PDB entry 9D4A | electron microscopy, 2.61 A resolution | chains J and N of the 12 polymer chains in the assembly

Chain J (and N):
Protein: Fatty acid synthase subunit alpha
Organism: Saccharomyces cerevisiae
Notes: EC 2.3.1.86, 1.1.1.100, 2.3.1.41; chain N of this document is another copy of the same molecule, construct and numbering; everything in this record applies to it too
Reference sequence: P19097 (FAS2_YEAST); residues 1-1887 here = UniProt positions 1-1887
Chain sequence (1887 residues; each row starts with the number of its first residue):
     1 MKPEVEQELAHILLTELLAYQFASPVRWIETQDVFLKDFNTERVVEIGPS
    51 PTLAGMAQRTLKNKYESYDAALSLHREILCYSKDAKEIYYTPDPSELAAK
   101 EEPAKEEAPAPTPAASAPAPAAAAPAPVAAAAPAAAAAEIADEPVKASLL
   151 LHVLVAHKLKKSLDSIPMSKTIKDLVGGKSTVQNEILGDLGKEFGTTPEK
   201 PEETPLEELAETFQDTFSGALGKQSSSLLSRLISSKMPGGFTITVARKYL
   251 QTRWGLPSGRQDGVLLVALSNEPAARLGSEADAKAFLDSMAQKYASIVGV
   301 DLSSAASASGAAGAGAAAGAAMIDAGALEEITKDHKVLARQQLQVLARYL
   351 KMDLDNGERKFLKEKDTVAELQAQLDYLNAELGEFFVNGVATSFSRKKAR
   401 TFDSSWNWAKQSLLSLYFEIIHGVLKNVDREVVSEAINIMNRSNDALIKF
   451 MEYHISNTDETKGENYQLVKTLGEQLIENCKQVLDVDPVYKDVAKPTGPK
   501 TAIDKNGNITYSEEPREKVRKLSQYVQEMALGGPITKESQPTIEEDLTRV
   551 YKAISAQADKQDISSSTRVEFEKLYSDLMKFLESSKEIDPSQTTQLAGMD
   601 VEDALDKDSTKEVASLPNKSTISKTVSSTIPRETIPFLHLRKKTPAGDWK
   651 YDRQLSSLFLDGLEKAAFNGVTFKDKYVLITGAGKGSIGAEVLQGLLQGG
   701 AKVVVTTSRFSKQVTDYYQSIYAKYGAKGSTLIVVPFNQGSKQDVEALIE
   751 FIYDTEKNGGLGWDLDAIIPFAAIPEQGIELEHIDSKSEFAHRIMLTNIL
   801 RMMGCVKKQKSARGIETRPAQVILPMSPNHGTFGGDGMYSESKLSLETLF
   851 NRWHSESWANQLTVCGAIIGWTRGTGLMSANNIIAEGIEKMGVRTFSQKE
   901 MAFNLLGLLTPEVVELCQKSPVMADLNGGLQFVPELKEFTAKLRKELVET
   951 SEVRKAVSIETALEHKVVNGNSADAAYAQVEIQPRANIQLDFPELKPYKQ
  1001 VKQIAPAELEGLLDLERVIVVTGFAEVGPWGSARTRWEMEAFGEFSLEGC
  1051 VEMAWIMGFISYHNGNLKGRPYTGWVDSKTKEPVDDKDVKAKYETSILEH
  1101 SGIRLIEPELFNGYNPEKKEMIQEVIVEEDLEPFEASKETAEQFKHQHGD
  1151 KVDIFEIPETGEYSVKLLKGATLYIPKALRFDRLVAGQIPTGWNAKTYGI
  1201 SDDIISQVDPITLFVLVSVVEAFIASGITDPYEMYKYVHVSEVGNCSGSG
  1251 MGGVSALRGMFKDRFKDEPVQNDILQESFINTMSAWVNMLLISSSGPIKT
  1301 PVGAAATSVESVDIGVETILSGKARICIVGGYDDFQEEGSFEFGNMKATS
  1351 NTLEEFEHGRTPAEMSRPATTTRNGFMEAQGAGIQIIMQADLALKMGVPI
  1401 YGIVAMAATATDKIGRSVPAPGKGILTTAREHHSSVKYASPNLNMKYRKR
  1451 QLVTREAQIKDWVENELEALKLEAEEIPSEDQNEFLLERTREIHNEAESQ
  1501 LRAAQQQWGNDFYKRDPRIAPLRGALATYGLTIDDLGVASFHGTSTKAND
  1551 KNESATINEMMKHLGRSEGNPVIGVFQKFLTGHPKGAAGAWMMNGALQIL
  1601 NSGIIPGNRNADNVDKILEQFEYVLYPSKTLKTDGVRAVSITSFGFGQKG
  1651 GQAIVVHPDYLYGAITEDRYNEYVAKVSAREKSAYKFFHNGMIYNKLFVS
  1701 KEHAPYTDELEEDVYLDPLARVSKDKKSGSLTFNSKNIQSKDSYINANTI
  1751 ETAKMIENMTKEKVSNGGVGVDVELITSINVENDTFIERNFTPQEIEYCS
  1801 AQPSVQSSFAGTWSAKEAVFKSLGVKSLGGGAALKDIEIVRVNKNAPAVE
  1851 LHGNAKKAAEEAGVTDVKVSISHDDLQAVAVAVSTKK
Disordered / not traced: 95-328, 540-622, 875-879, 972-978, 1745-1887
Construct notes: variant Ala1305 (Cys in P19097)
Ligand contacts: octanoyl-CoA (SXO; S-[2-({N-[(2S)-2-hydroxy-3,3-dimethyl-4-(phosphonooxy)butanoyl]-beta-alanyl}amino)ethyl] octanethioate): Leu413, Leu416, Tyr417, Ile420, Arg430, Val432, Val433, Ala436, Ile437, Met440, Ile455, Val469, Leu472, Gly473, Gln475, Leu476, Asn479, Lys491, Val493, Arg520, Lys521
Curated features (UniProtKB/Swiss-Prot):
  - active site (For beta-ketoacyl synthase activity): His1542, His1583
  - binding site (acetyl-CoA): Asp1772 to Glu1774, Tyr1798, Ser1808, Glu1817 to Ser1827, Arg1841 to Lys1844, Ile1871 to His1873
  - binding site (Mg(2+)): Asp1772, Val1773, Glu1774, Ser1872, His1873
  - modified residue: Ser50 (Phosphoserine), Ser180 (O-(pantetheine 4'-phosphoryl)serine), Ser523 (Phosphoserine), Ser958 (Phosphoserine), Ser1440 (Phosphoserine)
  - cross-link: Lys37 (Glycyl lysine isopeptide (Lys-Gly) (interchain with G-Cter in ubiquitin))
  - mutagenesis: Gly1250 (G1250S: Cerulenin-resistance), Val1769 (V1769D: Does not affect oligomerization; when associated with S-1771 and L-1773 or S-1771; L-1773; S-1879 and E-1881), Gly1770 (G1770D: Loss of transferase activity), Val1771 (V1771S: Does not affect oligomerization but lacks transferase activity; when associated with D-1769 and L-1773 or D-1769; L-1773; S-1879 and E-1881), Asp1772 (D1772S: Loss of transferase activity; when associated with S-1774), Val1773 (V1773L: Does not affect oligomerization but lacks transferase activity; when associated with D-1769 and S-1771 or D-1769; S-1771; S-1879 and E-1881), Glu1774 (E1774S: Loss of transferase activity; when associated with S-1772), Arg1841 (R1841A: Loss off transferase activity), Val1879 (V1879S: Does not affect oligomerization but lacks transferase activity; when associated with D-1769; S-1771; L-1773 and E-1881), Val1881 (V1881E: Does not affect oligomerization but lacks transferase activity; when associated with D-1769; S-1771; L-1773 and S-1879)

Chain J / chain N interface:
Contacting residue pairs (368; chain J residue first):
  Glu1117(J) - His1146(N)  hydrogen bond (backbone-side chain)
  Lys1118(J) - His1146(N)
  Lys1118(J) - Gln1147(N)  hydrogen bond (side chain-backbone)
  Glu1120(J) - Gln1147(N)
  Glu1120(J) - Phe1265(N)
  Met1121(J) - Arg1264(N)
  Met1121(J) - Phe1265(N)
  Met1121(J) - Asp1267(N)
  Ile1122(J) - Ile1122(N)  hydrophobic
  Ile1122(J) - Tyr1174(N)  hydrophobic
  Ile1122(J) - Phe1265(N)  hydrogen bond (backbone-backbone)
  Ile1122(J) - Lys1266(N)
  Gln1123(J) - Thr1140(N)
  Gln1123(J) - Phe1144(N)
  Glu1128(J) - Pro1133(N)
  Glu1128(J) - Phe1134(N)
  Glu1129(J) - Glu1132(N)
  Glu1132(J) - Glu1129(N)
  Pro1133(J) - Glu1128(N)
  Phe1134(J) - Glu1128(N)
  Phe1134(J) - Ile1175(N)  hydrophobic
  Thr1140(J) - Gln1123(N)
  Gln1143(J) - Lys1177(N)
  Gln1143(J) - Ala1178(N)  hydrogen bond (backbone-backbone)
  Gln1143(J) - Leu1179(N)
  Phe1144(J) - Gln1123(N)
  Phe1144(J) - Ile1175(N)  hydrophobic
  Phe1144(J) - Pro1176(N)
  Phe1144(J) - Lys1177(N)
  His1146(J) - Glu1117(N)  hydrogen bond (side chain-backbone)
  His1146(J) - Lys1118(N)
  His1146(J) - Ala1178(N)
  His1146(J) - Arg1180(N)  hydrogen bond
  Gln1147(J) - Lys1118(N)  hydrogen bond (backbone-side chain)
  Gln1147(J) - Glu1120(N)
  Gln1147(J) - Pro1176(N)
  Gln1147(J) - Lys1177(N)
  Gln1147(J) - Ala1178(N)
  His1148(J) - Ile1175(N)
  His1148(J) - Pro1176(N)  hydrogen bond (side chain-backbone)
  Leu1167(J) - Ile1175(N)  hydrophobic
  Thr1172(J) - Pro1176(N)
  Leu1173(J) - Leu1173(N)  hydrophobic
  Leu1173(J) - Tyr1174(N)
  Tyr1174(J) - Ile1122(N)  hydrophobic
  Tyr1174(J) - Leu1173(N)
  Tyr1174(J) - Tyr1174(N)  hydrogen bond (backbone-backbone)
  Tyr1174(J) - Pro1176(N)  hydrophobic
  Tyr1174(J) - Lys1266(N)
  Tyr1174(J) - Glu1268(N)
  Ile1175(J) - Phe1134(N)  hydrophobic
  Ile1175(J) - Phe1144(N)  hydrophobic
  Ile1175(J) - His1148(N)
  Ile1175(J) - Leu1167(N)  hydrophobic
  Pro1176(J) - Phe1144(N)
  Pro1176(J) - Gln1147(N)
  Pro1176(J) - His1148(N)  hydrogen bond (backbone-side chain)
  Pro1176(J) - Thr1172(N)
  Pro1176(J) - Tyr1174(N)  hydrophobic
  Lys1177(J) - Gln1143(N)
  Lys1177(J) - Phe1144(N)
  Lys1177(J) - Gln1147(N)
  Lys1177(J) - Asp1267(N)  salt bridge
  Ala1178(J) - Gln1143(N)  hydrogen bond (backbone-backbone)
  Ala1178(J) - His1146(N)
  Ala1178(J) - Gln1147(N)
  Leu1179(J) - Gln1143(N)
  Arg1180(J) - His1146(N)
  Tyr1232(J) - Ile1414(N)
  His1239(J) - Arg1430(N)
  Ser1241(J) - Thr1427(N)
  Ser1241(J) - Arg1430(N)  hydrogen bond
  Met1251(J) - Phe1279(N)  hydrophobic
  Val1254(J) - Phe1261(N)
  Leu1257(J) - Leu1257(N)  hydrophobic
  Leu1257(J) - Phe1261(N)  hydrophobic
  Arg1258(J) - Phe1261(N)
  Met1260(J) - Glu1342(N)
  Phe1261(J) - Val1254(N)
  Phe1261(J) - Leu1257(N)  hydrophobic
  Phe1261(J) - Arg1258(N)
  Phe1261(J) - Phe1261(N)  hydrophobic
  Phe1261(J) - Lys1262(N)
  Phe1261(J) - Glu1338(N)
  Lys1262(J) - Phe1261(N)
  Lys1262(J) - Phe1265(N)
  Arg1264(J) - Met1121(N)
  Arg1264(J) - Phe1341(N)
  Arg1264(J) - Glu1342(N)  salt bridge
  Arg1264(J) - Asn1345(N)
  Phe1265(J) - Glu1120(N)
  Phe1265(J) - Met1121(N)
  Phe1265(J) - Ile1122(N)  hydrogen bond (backbone-backbone)
  Phe1265(J) - Lys1262(N)
  Lys1266(J) - Ile1122(N)
  Lys1266(J) - Tyr1174(N)
  Asp1267(J) - Met1121(N)
  Asp1267(J) - Lys1177(N)  salt bridge
  Asn1272(J) - Glu1342(N)
  Asn1272(J) - Asn1345(N)
  Asn1272(J) - Met1346(N)
  Ile1274(J) - Glu1342(N)
  Leu1275(J) - Met1251(N)  hydrophobic
  Leu1275(J) - Gly1339(N)
  Leu1275(J) - Glu1342(N)
  Leu1275(J) - Phe1343(N)  hydrophobic
  Leu1275(J) - Met1346(N)  hydrophobic
  Gln1276(J) - Met1346(N)
  Gln1276(J) - Val1418(N)
  Ser1278(J) - Met1251(N)
  Phe1279(J) - Met1251(N)  hydrophobic
  Phe1279(J) - Phe1646(N)  hydrophobic
  Ile1280(J) - Ile1280(N)  hydrophobic
  Ile1280(J) - Val1302(N)  hydrophobic
  Asn1281(J) - Val1302(N)
  Asn1281(J) - Gly1303(N)
  Asn1281(J) - Ala1304(N)
  Asn1281(J) - Phe1646(N)  hydrogen bond (side chain-backbone)
  Asn1281(J) - Lys1649(N)
  Ala1285(J) - Gly1647(N)
  Trp1286(J) - Val1418(N)
  Asn1288(J) - Thr1411(N)  hydrogen bond
  Asn1288(J) - Ile1414(N)
  Asn1288(J) - Gln1648(N)  hydrogen bond
  Met1289(J) - Lys1413(N)
  Met1289(J) - Ile1414(N)
  Met1289(J) - Gly1415(N)  hydrogen bond (backbone-backbone)
  Met1289(J) - Arg1416(N)  hydrogen bond (backbone-side chain)
  Met1289(J) - Ser1417(N)
  Met1289(J) - Val1418(N)  hydrophobic
  Met1289(J) - Gln1648(N)
  Leu1290(J) - Arg1416(N)
  Ser1293(J) - Lys1413(N)
  Ser1293(J) - Ile1414(N)  hydrogen bond (side chain-backbone)
  Ser1294(J) - Thr1411(N)  hydrogen bond (backbone-side chain)
  Ser1295(J) - Ala1410(N)
  Ser1295(J) - Thr1411(N)  hydrogen bond (side chain-backbone)
  Ser1295(J) - Asp1412(N)  hydrogen bond (side chain-backbone)
  Ser1295(J) - Gly1424(N)
  Ser1295(J) - Thr1427(N)
  Gly1296(J) - Thr1409(N)
  Gly1296(J) - Ala1410(N)
  Gly1296(J) - Thr1411(N)  hydrogen bond (backbone-backbone)
  Pro1297(J) - Thr1409(N)
  Ile1298(J) - Glu1310(N)
  Ile1298(J) - Thr1409(N)  hydrogen bond (backbone-side chain)
  Ile1298(J) - Ala1410(N)
  Ile1298(J) - Thr1411(N)
  Ile1298(J) - Lys1649(N)
  Lys1299(J) - Glu1310(N)
  Lys1299(J) - Asp1313(N)  salt bridge
  Lys1299(J) - Ile1314(N)
  Lys1299(J) - Glu1317(N)
  Lys1299(J) - Thr1409(N)
  Thr1300(J) - Thr1300(N)
  Thr1300(J) - Pro1301(N)
  Thr1300(J) - Val1302(N)  hydrogen bond (backbone-backbone)
  Thr1300(J) - Glu1310(N)  hydrogen bond (backbone-side chain)
  Thr1300(J) - Lys1649(N)  hydrogen bond
  Pro1301(J) - Thr1300(N)
  Val1302(J) - Ile1280(N)  hydrophobic
  Val1302(J) - Asn1281(N)
  Val1302(J) - Thr1300(N)  hydrogen bond (backbone-backbone)
  Val1302(J) - Val1302(N)  hydrophobic
  Gly1303(J) - Asn1281(N)
  Glu1310(J) - Ile1298(N)
  Glu1310(J) - Lys1299(N)
  Glu1310(J) - Thr1300(N)  hydrogen bond (side chain-backbone)
  Asp1313(J) - Lys1299(N)  salt bridge
  Asp1313(J) - Lys1323(N)  salt bridge
  Ile1314(J) - Lys1299(N)
  Glu1317(J) - Lys1299(N)  salt bridge
  Glu1317(J) - Glu1317(N)
  Glu1317(J) - Thr1318(N)
  Glu1317(J) - Ser1321(N)  hydrogen bond
  Glu1317(J) - Lys1323(N)
  Ser1321(J) - Glu1317(N)
  Lys1323(J) - Asp1313(N)  salt bridge
  Lys1323(J) - Glu1317(N)  salt bridge
  Lys1323(J) - Ala1407(N)  hydrogen bond (side chain-backbone)
  Glu1338(J) - Phe1261(N)
  Phe1341(J) - Arg1264(N)
  Glu1342(J) - Met1260(N)
  Glu1342(J) - Arg1264(N)  salt bridge
  Glu1342(J) - Asn1272(N)
  Glu1342(J) - Ile1274(N)
  Glu1342(J) - Leu1275(N)
  Phe1343(J) - Leu1275(N)  hydrophobic
  Asn1345(J) - Arg1264(N)
  Asn1345(J) - Asn1272(N)
  Met1346(J) - Asn1272(N)
  Met1346(J) - Asp1273(N)
  Met1346(J) - Leu1275(N)  hydrophobic
  Met1346(J) - Gln1276(N)
  Ala1407(J) - Lys1323(N)  hydrogen bond (backbone-side chain)
  Thr1409(J) - Gly1296(N)
  Thr1409(J) - Pro1297(N)
  Thr1409(J) - Ile1298(N)
  Thr1409(J) - Lys1299(N)
  Ala1410(J) - Ser1295(N)
  Ala1410(J) - Gly1296(N)
  Ala1410(J) - Ile1298(N)
  Thr1411(J) - Asn1288(N)  hydrogen bond
  Thr1411(J) - Ser1294(N)  hydrogen bond (side chain-backbone)
  Thr1411(J) - Ser1295(N)  hydrogen bond (backbone-side chain)
  Thr1411(J) - Gly1296(N)  hydrogen bond (backbone-backbone)
  Thr1411(J) - Ile1298(N)
  Asp1412(J) - Ser1294(N)
  Asp1412(J) - Ser1295(N)  hydrogen bond (backbone-side chain)
  Asp1412(J) - Tyr1706(N)  hydrogen bond (backbone-side chain)
  Asp1412(J) - Tyr1715(N)  hydrogen bond (backbone-side chain)
  Lys1413(J) - Met1289(N)
  Lys1413(J) - Tyr1706(N)
  Lys1413(J) - Asp1708(N)  salt bridge
  Lys1413(J) - Glu1711(N)  salt bridge
  Lys1413(J) - Tyr1715(N)
  Ile1414(J) - Tyr1232(N)
  Ile1414(J) - Asn1288(N)
  Ile1414(J) - Met1289(N)
  Ile1414(J) - Leu1290(N)
  Ile1414(J) - Leu1291(N)
  Ile1414(J) - Ser1293(N)
  Ile1414(J) - Lys1701(N)
  Gly1415(J) - Met1289(N)
  Arg1416(J) - Met1289(N)  hydrogen bond (side chain-backbone)
  Arg1416(J) - Leu1290(N)
  Arg1416(J) - Ser1700(N)  hydrogen bond
  Arg1416(J) - Lys1701(N)  hydrogen bond (side chain-backbone)
  Ser1417(J) - Met1289(N)
  Val1418(J) - Gln1276(N)
  Val1418(J) - Trp1286(N)
  Val1418(J) - Met1289(N)  hydrophobic
  Lys1423(J) - Glu1712(N)  salt bridge
  Lys1423(J) - Tyr1715(N)
  Gly1424(J) - Ser1295(N)
  Gly1424(J) - Tyr1715(N)
  Leu1426(J) - Glu1712(N)
  Leu1426(J) - Leu1716(N)  hydrophobic
  Thr1427(J) - Ser1241(N)
  Thr1427(J) - Ser1295(N)
  Thr1427(J) - Tyr1715(N)
  Ala1429(J) - Leu1716(N)
  Arg1430(J) - Ser1241(N)  hydrogen bond
  Arg1430(J) - Tyr1715(N)
  Arg1430(J) - Leu1716(N)
  Arg1430(J) - Pro1718(N)
  Glu1431(J) - Leu1716(N)  hydrogen bond (backbone-backbone)
  Glu1431(J) - Asp1717(N)
  Glu1431(J) - Pro1718(N)
  Glu1431(J) - Gln1739(N)  hydrogen bond (backbone-side chain)
  His1432(J) - Asp1717(N)  salt bridge
  His1432(J) - Pro1718(N)
  His1432(J) - Leu1719(N)
  His1432(J) - Gln1739(N)
  His1432(J) - Ser1740(N)  hydrogen bond (side chain-backbone)
  His1432(J) - Tyr1744(N)
  His1433(J) - Gln1739(N)  hydrogen bond (backbone-side chain)
  Ser1434(J) - Ser1740(N)
  Ser1434(J) - Lys1741(N)
  Ser1434(J) - Tyr1744(N)
  Ser1435(J) - Glu1488(N)
  Val1436(J) - Glu1488(N)  hydrogen bond (backbone-side chain)
  Lys1437(J) - Asp1481(N)
  Lys1437(J) - Glu1488(N)  hydrogen bond (backbone-side chain)
  Tyr1438(J) - Ile1477(N)  hydrophobic
  Tyr1438(J) - Asp1481(N)
  Tyr1438(J) - Phe1485(N)  hydrophobic
  Tyr1438(J) - Glu1488(N)  hydrogen bond (backbone-side chain)
  Ser1440(J) - Glu1492(N)
  Pro1441(J) - Arg1489(N)
  Asn1442(J) - Glu1492(N)
  Tyr1447(J) - Trp1462(N)
  Tyr1447(J) - Glu1466(N)  hydrogen bond
  Gln1451(J) - Trp1462(N)  hydrogen bond
  Gln1451(J) - Glu1466(N)
  Arg1455(J) - Arg1455(N)
  Gln1458(J) - Gln1458(N)
  Trp1462(J) - Tyr1447(N)
  Trp1462(J) - Gln1451(N)  hydrogen bond
  Trp1462(J) - Trp1508(N)  hydrophobic
  Glu1466(J) - Tyr1447(N)  hydrogen bond
  Glu1466(J) - Gln1451(N)
  Ile1477(J) - Tyr1438(N)  hydrophobic
  Asp1481(J) - Lys1437(N)
  Asp1481(J) - Tyr1438(N)
  Phe1485(J) - Tyr1438(N)  hydrophobic
  Glu1488(J) - Ser1435(N)
  Glu1488(J) - Val1436(N)  hydrogen bond (side chain-backbone)
  Glu1488(J) - Lys1437(N)  hydrogen bond (side chain-backbone)
  Glu1488(J) - Tyr1438(N)  hydrogen bond (side chain-backbone)
  Arg1489(J) - Pro1441(N)
  Glu1492(J) - Ser1440(N)
  Glu1492(J) - Asn1442(N)
  Glu1492(J) - Asp1516(N)
  Asn1495(J) - Arg1515(N)
  Asn1495(J) - Pro1517(N)
  Glu1496(J) - Gln1507(N)
  Ser1499(J) - Gln1507(N)  hydrogen bond
  Ser1499(J) - Arg1515(N)
  Gln1500(J) - Gln1507(N)
  Gln1500(J) - Trp1508(N)
  Arg1502(J) - Arg1515(N)
  Gln1506(J) - Gln1506(N)
  Gln1507(J) - Glu1496(N)
  Gln1507(J) - Ser1499(N)  hydrogen bond
  Gln1507(J) - Gln1500(N)
  Arg1515(J) - Glu1016(N)  salt bridge
  Arg1515(J) - Asn1495(N)
  Arg1515(J) - Ser1499(N)
  Arg1515(J) - Arg1502(N)
  Asp1516(J) - Glu1492(N)
  Pro1517(J) - Asn1495(N)
  Pro1517(J) - Pro1718(N)
  Pro1517(J) - Leu1719(N)  hydrophobic
  Arg1518(J) - Glu1488(N)  salt bridge
  Arg1518(J) - Glu1492(N)  salt bridge
  Arg1518(J) - Tyr1744(N)  hydrogen bond
  Glu1559(J) - Glu1712(N)
  Glu1559(J) - Leu1716(N)
  His1563(J) - Leu1716(N)
  His1563(J) - Gln1739(N)
  Phe1646(J) - Phe1279(N)  hydrophobic
  Phe1646(J) - Asn1281(N)  hydrogen bond (backbone-side chain)
  Gly1647(J) - Ala1285(N)
  Gln1648(J) - Asn1288(N)  hydrogen bond
  Gln1648(J) - Met1289(N)
  Lys1649(J) - Asn1281(N)
  Lys1649(J) - Ile1298(N)
  Lys1649(J) - Thr1300(N)  hydrogen bond
  Ser1700(J) - Arg1416(N)  hydrogen bond
  Lys1701(J) - Ile1414(N)
  Lys1701(J) - Arg1416(N)  hydrogen bond (backbone-side chain)
  Tyr1706(J) - Asp1412(N)  hydrogen bond (side chain-backbone)
  Tyr1706(J) - Lys1413(N)
  Asp1708(J) - Lys1413(N)  salt bridge
  Glu1711(J) - Lys1413(N)  salt bridge
  Glu1712(J) - Lys1423(N)  salt bridge
  Glu1712(J) - Leu1426(N)
  Glu1712(J) - Glu1559(N)
  Tyr1715(J) - Asp1412(N)  hydrogen bond (side chain-backbone)
  Tyr1715(J) - Lys1413(N)
  Tyr1715(J) - Lys1423(N)
  Tyr1715(J) - Gly1424(N)
  Tyr1715(J) - Thr1427(N)
  Tyr1715(J) - Arg1430(N)
  Leu1716(J) - Leu1426(N)  hydrophobic
  Leu1716(J) - Ala1429(N)
  Leu1716(J) - Arg1430(N)
  Leu1716(J) - Glu1431(N)  hydrogen bond (backbone-backbone)
  Leu1716(J) - Glu1559(N)
  Leu1716(J) - His1563(N)
  Asp1717(J) - His1432(N)  salt bridge
  Pro1718(J) - Arg1430(N)
  Pro1718(J) - Glu1431(N)
  Pro1718(J) - His1432(N)
  Pro1718(J) - Pro1517(N)
  Leu1719(J) - His1432(N)
  Leu1719(J) - Pro1517(N)  hydrophobic
  Gln1739(J) - Glu1431(N)  hydrogen bond (side chain-backbone)
  Gln1739(J) - His1432(N)
  Gln1739(J) - His1433(N)  hydrogen bond (side chain-backbone)
  Gln1739(J) - His1563(N)  hydrogen bond
  Ser1740(J) - His1432(N)  hydrogen bond (backbone-side chain)
  Ser1740(J) - Ser1434(N)
  Lys1741(J) - Ser1434(N)
  Tyr1744(J) - His1432(N)
  Tyr1744(J) - Ser1434(N)
  Tyr1744(J) - Arg1518(N)
Other interface residues (no listed pair), chain J (169 interface residues in all): Glu1016, Val1125, Leu1131, Glu1135, Gly1250, Glu1268, Asp1273, Thr1282, Leu1291, Ile1292, Ala1304, Gly1339, Thr1454, Glu1498, Ala1503, Trp1508, Glu1702, His1703, Ala1704, Ser1743
Other interface residues (no listed pair), chain N (169 interface residues in all): Val1125, His1239, Thr1282, Ile1292, Ala1408, Pro1419, Thr1454, Arg1491, Glu1498, Ala1503, Glu1702, His1703, Ala1704, Ser1743

Summary:
The chain J/chain N interface involves 169 residues from each chain, with 72 hydrogen bonds and 21 salt
bridges. Polar pairs include Lys1177(J)-Asp1267(N), Arg1264(J)-Glu1342(N) and Lys1299(J)-Asp1313(N). Ligands
of chain J: octanoyl-CoA.
Chain J and chain N are both Fatty acid synthase subunit alpha (Saccharomyces cerevisiae); the structure,
Atomic model of Ketoacyl Reductase domain and 4 helical bundle of S. cerevisiae Fatty Acid Synthase ..., was
determined by electron microscopy together with 9D49, 9P4V, 9P4W, 9D47 and 9D48 from the same study.
